PDB entry 9GU0 | electron microscopy, 2.96 A resolution | chains A and H of the 11 polymer chains in the assembly

# Chain A
Name: Acetylcholine receptor subunit alpha
From: Homo sapiens
UniProtKB: P02708 (ACHA_HUMAN); residues 1-437 here correspond to UniProt positions 21-457 (UniProt number = residue number + 20)
Chain sequence (437 residues; numbered 1 to 437; the number before each row is that of its first residue):
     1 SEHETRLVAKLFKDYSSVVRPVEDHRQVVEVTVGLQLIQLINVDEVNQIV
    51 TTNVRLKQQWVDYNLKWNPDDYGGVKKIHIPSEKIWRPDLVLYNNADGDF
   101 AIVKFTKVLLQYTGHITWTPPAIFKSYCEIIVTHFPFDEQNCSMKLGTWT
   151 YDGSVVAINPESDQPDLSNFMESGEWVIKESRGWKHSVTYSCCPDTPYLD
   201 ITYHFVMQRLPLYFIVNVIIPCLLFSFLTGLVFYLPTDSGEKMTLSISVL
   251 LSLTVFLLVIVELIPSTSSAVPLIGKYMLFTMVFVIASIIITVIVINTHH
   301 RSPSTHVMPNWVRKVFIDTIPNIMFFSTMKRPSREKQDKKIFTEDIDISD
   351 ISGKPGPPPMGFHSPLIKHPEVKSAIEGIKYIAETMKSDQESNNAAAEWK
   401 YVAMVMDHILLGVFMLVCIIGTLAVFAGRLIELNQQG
Disordered / not traced: 324-369, 436-437
Swiss-Prot annotation at these positions:
  - glycosylation: N141 (N-linked (GlcNAc...) asparagine)
Disulfides: C128-C142, C192-C193
Glycans and other covalent adducts: glycan linked to N141

# Chain H
Name: Fab35 heavy chain
From: Rattus norvegicus
Chain sequence (219 residues; row label = number of the first residue in the row):
     1 EVQLQESGPGLVQPSETLSLTCTVSGFSLTSYSVSWLRQPSGKGPEWMGR
    51 MWDDGGTVYNSGLKSRLSISRDTSKNQVFLKMNSLQTDDTGTYYCTRDER
   101 IRAINWFAYWGQGTLVTVSSAETTAPSVYPLAPGTALKSNSMVTLGCLVK
   151 GYFPEPVTVTWNSGALSSGVHTFPAVLQSGLYTLTSSVTVPSSTWPSQTV
   201 TCNVAHPGQQHQRWTRKLC
Disordered / not traced: 135-141, 163-168, 189-199, 209-211
Disulfides: C22-C95, C147-C202

# How chain A and chain H interact
Contacting residue pairs (25; chain A residue first):
  H3(A) with T57(H)
  R6(A) with W52(H); D54(H), salt bridge; G56(H)
  K10(A) with W52(H); D53(H), salt bridge; R100(H); R102(H)
  L11(A) with A103(H), hydrophobic
  K13(A) with R100(H)
  D14(A) with R102(H), salt bridge
  Y15(A) with R102(H)
  N64(A) with R102(H)
  K66(A) with A103(H)
  W67(A) with A103(H), hydrophobic; I104(H), hydrophobic
  N68(A) with I104(H)
  D70(A) with W47(H); V58(H)
  D71(A) with R50(H), salt bridge; W52(H); V58(H); N105(H), hydrogen bond
  Y72(A) with A103(H), hydrogen bond (side chain-backbone)
  G73(A) with V58(H)
Other interface residues (no listed pair), chain A (16 interface residues in all): L7

# In short
16 residues of chain A and 13 residues of chain H are in contact, with 2 hydrogen bonds and 4 salt bridges.
Polar pairs include R6(A)-D54(H), K10(A)-D53(H) and D14(A)-R102(H).
Chain A is Acetylcholine receptor subunit alpha (Homo sapiens) and chain H is Fab35 heavy chain (Rattus
norvegicus); the structure, Human adult muscle nAChR in resting state in detergent with alpha-bungarotoxin,
was determined by electron microscopy (same publication as 9GU1, 9GU2 and 9GU3).
